7XYF - chains J and B of the 11 polymer chains in the assembly; structure by electron microscopy, 3.80 A resolution.

# Chain J
Molecule: 146-nt DNA strand
Sequence (146 nucleotides; numbered 1 to 146; the number before each row is that of its first residue):
     1 ACAGGATGTA TATATCTGAC ACGTGCCTGG AGACTAGGGA GTAATCCCCT TGGCGGTTAA
    61 AACGCGGGGG ACAGCGCGTA CGTGCGTTTA AGCGGTGCTA GAGCTGTCTA CGACCAATTG
   121 AGCGGCCTCG GCACCGGGAT TCTCCA

# Chain B
Name: Histone H4
Source organism: Drosophila melanogaster
UniProt: P84040 (H4_DROME); residues 17-102 here correspond to UniProt positions 18-103 (UniProt number = residue number + 1)
Chain sequence (86 residues; numbered 17 to 102; the number before each row is that of its first residue):
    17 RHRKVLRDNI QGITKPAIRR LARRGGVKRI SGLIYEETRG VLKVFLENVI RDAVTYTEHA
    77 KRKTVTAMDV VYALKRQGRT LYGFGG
Not modelled in the structure: 17-21
UniProt features mapped onto this chain:
  - modified residue: Lys-31 (N6-succinyllysine), Lys-77 (N6-succinyllysine), Lys-79 (N6-succinyllysine), Thr-80 (Phosphothreonine), Thr-82 (Phosphothreonine), Lys-91 (N6-succinyllysine)

# Interface between chain J and chain B
Pairs across the interface (14):
  DC81(J) / Arg-45(B)  hydrogen bond to the sugar
  DC81(J) / Ile-46(B)  phosphate contact
  DC81(J) / Ser-47(B)  phosphate contact
  DC81(J) / Gly-48(B)  hydrogen bond to the phosphate
  DG82(J) / Arg-35(B)  salt bridge to the phosphate
  DG82(J) / Arg-45(B)  phosphate contact
  DG82(J) / Ile-46(B)  hydrogen bond to the phosphate
  DT89(J) / Arg-23(B)  sugar contact
  DA90(J) / Arg-23(B)  salt bridge to the phosphate
  DG101(J) / Lys-79(B)  phosphate contact
  DA102(J) / Arg-78(B)  phosphate contact
  DA102(J) / Lys-79(B)  hydrogen bond to the phosphate
  DA102(J) / Thr-80(B)  hydrogen bond to the phosphate
  DG103(J) / Arg-78(B)  salt bridge to the phosphate
Interface residues without a listed pair, chain J (8 interface residues in all): DA80
Interface residues without a listed pair, chain B (10 interface residues in all): Arg-39

# Overview
8 residues of chain J and 10 residues of chain B are in contact, with 5 hydrogen bonds and 3 salt bridges.
Polar contacts include DC81(J)/Arg-45(B), DC81(J)/Gly-48(B) and DG82(J)/Ile-46(B).
Chain J is a 146-nt DNA strand and chain B is Histone H4 (Drosophila melanogaster); the structure, Cryo-EM
structure of Fft3-nucleosome complex with Fft3 bound to SHL+2 position of the nucleosome, was determined by
electron microscopy.
